Entry 6MKD (X-ray diffraction, 3.20 A resolution); this record covers chains D and A of the 4 polymer chains in the assembly.

[Chain D]
Name: Padi4 (92-105) peptide and MHC Class II I-Ab beta chain, H-2 class II histocompatibility antigen, A beta chain
Source organism: Mus musculus
Notes: EC 3.5.3.15
UniProtKB: chimeric construct of Q9Z183, P14483: residues -26 to -14 from Q9Z183 (PADI4_MOUSE) positions 93-105 (UniProt number = residue number + 119); residues 3-191 from P14483 positions 30-218 (UniProt number = residue number + 27)
Sequence (217 residues; row label = number of the first residue in the row; note: 1 number in that range is skipped by the numbering (no residue carries it; nothing is unmodelled there); numbers below 1 keep their minus sign (Arg-26 is residue -26)):
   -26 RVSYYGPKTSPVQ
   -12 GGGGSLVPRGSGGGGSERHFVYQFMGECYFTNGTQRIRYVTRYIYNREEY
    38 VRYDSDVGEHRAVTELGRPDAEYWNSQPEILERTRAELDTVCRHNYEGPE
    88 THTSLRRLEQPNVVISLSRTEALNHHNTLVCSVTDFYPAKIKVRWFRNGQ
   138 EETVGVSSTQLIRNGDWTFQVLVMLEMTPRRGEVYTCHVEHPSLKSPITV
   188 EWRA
Not modelled in the structure: -12 to 3
Sequence notes: linker (-12 to 2)
Disulfide bonds: Cys15-Cys79, Cys118-Cys174
Curated features (UniProtKB/Swiss-Prot):
  - region: Arg190, Ala191 (Connecting peptide)
  - glycosylation: Asn19 (N-linked (GlcNAc...) asparagine)

[Chain A]
Name: 4699 TCR alpha chain
Source organism: Mus musculus
Sequence (208 residues; each row starts with the number of its first residue; note: 1 number in that range is skipped by the numbering (no residue carries it; nothing is unmodelled there); numbering starts at 0):
     0 MQQVRQSPQSLTVWEGETAILNCSYENSAFDYFPWYQQFPGEGPALLIAI
    50 RSVSD
    56 KKEDGRFTIFFNKREKKLSLHITDSQPGDSATYFCAASDTGANTGKLTFG
   106 HGTILRVHPNIQNPDPAVYQLRDSKSSDKSVCLFTDFDSQTNVSQSKDSD
   156 VYITDKCVLDMRSMDFKSNSAVAWSNKSDFACANAFNNSIIPEDTFFPSP
   206 ESS
Not modelled in the structure: 0, 117, 130-134, 182-184, 204-208
Disulfide bonds: Cys22-Cys90, Cys137-Cys187

[How chain D and chain A interact]
Residue-residue contacts (7):
  Tyr-22(D) - Ala28(A)
  Tyr-22(D) - Asp94(A)  hydrogen bond
  Tyr-22(D) - Gly96(A)
  Gly-21(D) - Asn98(A)  hydrogen bond (backbone-side chain)
  Pro-20(D) - Asn98(A)  hydrogen bond (backbone-side chain)
  Lys-19(D) - Thr95(A)  hydrogen bond (side chain-backbone)
  Lys-19(D) - Asn98(A)
Other interface residues (no listed pair), chain A (6 interface residues in all): Ala97

[Summary]
4 residues of chain D face 6 of chain A across their interface, with 4 hydrogen bonds. Among the polar pairs
are Tyr-22(D)-Asp94(A), Gly-21(D)-Asn98(A) and Pro-20(D)-Asn98(A).
Here chain D is Padi4 (92-105) peptide and MHC Class II I-Ab beta chain, H-2 class II histocompatibility
antigen, A beta chain and chain A is 4699 TCR alpha chain, both from Mus musculus. Entry 6MKD (4699 TCR bound
to I-Ab Padi4) was determined by X-ray diffraction, deposited together with 6MKR, 6MNG, 6MNM, 6MNN and 6MNO.
